Entry 8FMQ (X-ray diffraction, 3.25 A resolution); this record covers chains A and B of the 3 polymer chains in the assembly.

[Chain A]
Protein: Troponin C, slow skeletal and cardiac muscles
From: Homo sapiens
UniProt: P63316 (TNNC1_HUMAN); residues 1-161 here = UniProt positions 1-161
Amino-acid sequence (164 residues; row label = number of the first residue in the row; numbers below 1 keep their minus sign (Gln-2 is residue -2)):
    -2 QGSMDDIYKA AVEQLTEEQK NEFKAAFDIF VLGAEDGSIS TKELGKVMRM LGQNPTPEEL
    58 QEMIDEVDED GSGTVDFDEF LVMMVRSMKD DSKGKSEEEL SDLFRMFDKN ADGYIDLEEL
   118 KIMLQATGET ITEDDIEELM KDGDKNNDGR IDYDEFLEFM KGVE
Disordered / not traced: -2 to 0, 86-90
Construct notes: expression tag (-2 to 0); conflict Ser35 (Cys in P63316), Ser84 (Cys in P63316), Glu115 (Asp in P63316)
UniProt features mapped onto this chain:
  - binding site (Ca(2+)): Asp65, Asp67, Ser69, Thr71, Glu76, Asp105, Asn107, Asp109, Tyr111, Glu116, Asp141, Asn143, Asp145, Arg147, Glu152
  - modified residue: Met1 (N-acetylmethionine), Ser98 (Phosphoserine)
Metal / ion sites: Ca2+ site 1: Asp65, Asp67, Thr71, Glu76; Ca2+ site 2: Asp105, Asn107, Asp109, Tyr111, Glu116; Ca2+ site 3: Asp141, Asn143, Asp145, Arg147, Glu152

[Chain B]
Protein: Troponin T, cardiac muscle
From: Homo sapiens
UniProt: P45379 (TNNT2_HUMAN); aligned to UniProt positions 193-297 over residues 183-287 (the alignment contains insertions or deletions, so no single offset holds)
Amino-acid sequence (108 residues; each row starts with the number of its first residue):
   180 QGSHFGGYIQ KQAQTERKSG KRQTEREKKK ILAERRKVLA IDHLNEDQLR EKAKELWQSI
   240 YNLEAEKFDL QEKFKQQKYE INVLRNRIND NQKVSKTRGK AKVTGRWK
Disordered / not traced: 180-204, 272-287
Construct notes: expression tag (180-182)
UniProt features mapped onto this chain:
  - modified residue: Thr194 (Phosphothreonine), Ser198 (Phosphoserine), Thr203 (Phosphothreonine)

[Interface between chain A and chain B]
Residue-residue contacts (14):
  Phe101(A) - Tyr258(B)
  Arg102(A) - Tyr258(B)
  Asp105(A) - Tyr258(B)  hydrogen bond
  Ala108(A) - Tyr258(B)
  Asp109(A) - Asn261(B)
  Asp109(A) - Asn265(B)  hydrogen bond (backbone-side chain)
  Gly110(A) - Asn265(B)
  Tyr111(A) - Asn265(B)
  Tyr111(A) - Asp269(B)  hydrogen bond
  Arg147(A) - Asp269(B)  salt bridge
  Tyr150(A) - Val262(B)  hydrophobic
  Tyr150(A) - Arg266(B)
  Asp151(A) - Arg266(B)  salt bridge
  Asp151(A) - Asn270(B)
Other interface residues (no listed pair), chain A (11 interface residues in all): Asp149
Other interface residues (no listed pair), chain B (8 interface residues in all): Gln255

[Summary]
11 residues of chain A and 8 residues of chain B are in contact; the contacts include 3 hydrogen bonds and 2
salt bridges. Polar contacts include Arg147(A)-Asp269(B), Asp151(A)-Arg266(B) and Asp105(A)-Tyr258(B). From
UniProt: 15 Ca2+-binding residues on chain A.
Chain A is Troponin C, slow skeletal and cardiac muscles and chain B is Troponin T, cardiac muscle, both from
Homo sapiens; the structure, Complex structure of K210 deletion Troponin complex with alendronate, was
determined by X-ray diffraction.
